7Y5B - chains B and D of the 20 polymer chains in the assembly; structure by electron microscopy, 4.40 A resolution (low resolution: residue-level contacts below are approximate; hydrogen-bond / salt-bridge calls are withheld).

[Chain B]
Name: ATP synthase subunit alpha
Organism: Mycolicibacterium smegmatis
Notes: EC 7.1.2.2
UniProt: A0R202 (ATPA_MYCS2); numbering as in UniProt (aligned over 1-548)
Chain sequence (548 residues; each row starts with the number of its first residue):
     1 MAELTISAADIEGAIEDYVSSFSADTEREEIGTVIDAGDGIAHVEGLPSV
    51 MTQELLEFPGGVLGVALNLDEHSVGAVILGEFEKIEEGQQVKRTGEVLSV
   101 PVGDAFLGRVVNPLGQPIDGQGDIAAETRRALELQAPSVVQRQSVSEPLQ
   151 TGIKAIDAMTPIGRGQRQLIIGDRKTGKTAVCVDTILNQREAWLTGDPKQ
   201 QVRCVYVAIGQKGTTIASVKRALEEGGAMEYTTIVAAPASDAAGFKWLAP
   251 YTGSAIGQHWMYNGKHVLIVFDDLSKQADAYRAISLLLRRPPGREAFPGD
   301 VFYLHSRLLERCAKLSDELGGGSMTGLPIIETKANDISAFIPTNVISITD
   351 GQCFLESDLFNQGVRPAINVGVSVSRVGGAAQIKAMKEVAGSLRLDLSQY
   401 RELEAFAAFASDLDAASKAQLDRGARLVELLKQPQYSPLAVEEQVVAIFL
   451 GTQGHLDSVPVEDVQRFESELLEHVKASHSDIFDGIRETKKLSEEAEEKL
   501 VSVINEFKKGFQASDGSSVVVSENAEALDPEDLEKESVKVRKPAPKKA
Unresolved in the structure: 1-10, 23-27, 521-548
Curated features (UniProtKB/Swiss-Prot):
  - binding site (ATP): Gly172 to Thr179
  - site: Ser373 (Required for activity)
Ligand contacts: ATP (adenosine-5'-triphosphate): Arg174, Lys175, Thr176, Gly177, Lys178, Thr179, Ala180, Phe360, Arg365, Gln433, Pro434, Gln435

[Chain D]
Name: ATP synthase subunit beta
Organism: Mycolicibacterium smegmatis
Notes: EC 7.1.2.2
UniProt: A0R200 (ATPB_MYCS2); residues 2-475 here = UniProt positions 2-475
Chain sequence (481 residues; each row starts with the number of its first residue; numbers below 1 keep their minus sign (Met-5 is residue -5)):
    -5 MHHHHHHTATAEKTAGRVVRITGPVVDVEFPRGSVPELFNALHAEITFGA
    45 LAKTLTLEVAQHLGDSLVRCISMQPTDGLVRGVEVTDTGASISVPVGDGV
    95 KGHVFNALGDCLDDPGYGKDFEHWSIHRKPPAFSDLEPRTEMLETGLKVV
   145 DLLTPYVRGGKIALFGGAGVGKTVLIQEMINRIARNFGGTSVFAGVGERT
   195 REGNDLWVELADANVLKDTALVFGQMDEPPGTRMRVALSALTMAEFFRDE
   245 QGQDVLLFIDNIFRFTQAGSEVSTLLGRMPSAVGYQPTLADEMGELQERI
   295 TSTRGRSITSMQAVYVPADDYTDPAPATTFAHLDATTELSRAVFSKGIFP
   345 AVDPLASSSTILDPAIVGDEHYRVAQEVIRILQRYKDLQDIIAILGIDEL
   395 SEEDKQLVNRARRIERFLSQNMMAAEQFTGQPGSTVPLKETIEAFDKLTK
   445 GEFDHLPEQAFFLIGGLDDLAKKAESLGAKL
Unresolved in the structure: -5 to 7, 472-475
Construct notes: initiating methionine (-5); expression tag (-4 to 1)
Ligand contacts: ADP (adenosine-5'-diphosphate): Gly161, Ala162, Gly163, Val164, Gly165, Lys166, Thr167, Val168, Phe338, Ile342, Phe343, Gln421, Phe422

[How chain B and chain D interact]
Residue-residue contacts - 23 pairs, chain B then chain D:
  Ile35(B) - Gly58(D)
  Asp36(B) - His56(D)
  Ala37(B) - His56(D)
  Asp39(B) - Arg272(D)
  Glu86(B) - Glu31(D)
  Glu87(B) - Gly58(D)
  Glu87(B) - Asp59(D)
  Glu87(B) - Ser60(D)
  Asp119(B) - Ser128(D)
  Arg174(B) - Ala321(D)
  Arg174(B) - Phe324(D)
  Arg174(B) - Ala325(D)
  Gly213(B) - Leu130(D)
  Thr214(B) - Thr295(D)
  Ile216(B) - Phe127(D)
  Arg221(B) - Pro132(D)
  Arg221(B) - Arg133(D)
  Arg282(B) - Ser275(D)
  Arg282(B) - Ala276(D)
  Ala283(B) - Pro281(D)
  Arg289(B) - Gly271(D)
  Ala296(B) - Ser275(D)
  Lys333(B) - Thr316(D)
Other interface residues (no listed pair), chain B (29 interface residues in all): Phe82, Glu83, Lys175, Lys212, Ala217, Lys220, Ser240, Leu286, Leu287, Arg290, Pro292, Ala334
Other interface residues (no listed pair), chain D (29 interface residues in all): Leu32, Pro124, Glu131, Met273, Pro274, Thr282, Glu292, His326, Thr354

[Summary]
Chain B and chain D each contribute 29 residues to their interface. Bound to chain B: ATP. Ligands of chain D:
ADP. UniProt lists 8 ATP-binding residues on chain B.
Chain B is ATP synthase subunit alpha and chain D is ATP synthase subunit beta, both from Mycolicibacterium
smegmatis; the structure, Cryo-EM structure of F-ATP synthase from Mycolicibacterium smegmatis (rotational
state 1), was determined by electron microscopy together with 7Y5A, 7Y5C and 7Y5D from the same study.
